PDB entry 1X3M | X-ray diffraction, 2.20 A resolution | chain A

# Chain A
Protein: Propionate kinase
Source organism: Salmonella typhimurium
Notes: EC 2.7.2.-
UniProt: O06961 (TDCD_SALTY); residues 2-402 here = UniProt positions 2-402
Amino-acid sequence (415 residues; numbered -12 to 402; the number before each row is that of its first residue; numbers below 1 keep their minus sign (Met-12 is residue -12)):
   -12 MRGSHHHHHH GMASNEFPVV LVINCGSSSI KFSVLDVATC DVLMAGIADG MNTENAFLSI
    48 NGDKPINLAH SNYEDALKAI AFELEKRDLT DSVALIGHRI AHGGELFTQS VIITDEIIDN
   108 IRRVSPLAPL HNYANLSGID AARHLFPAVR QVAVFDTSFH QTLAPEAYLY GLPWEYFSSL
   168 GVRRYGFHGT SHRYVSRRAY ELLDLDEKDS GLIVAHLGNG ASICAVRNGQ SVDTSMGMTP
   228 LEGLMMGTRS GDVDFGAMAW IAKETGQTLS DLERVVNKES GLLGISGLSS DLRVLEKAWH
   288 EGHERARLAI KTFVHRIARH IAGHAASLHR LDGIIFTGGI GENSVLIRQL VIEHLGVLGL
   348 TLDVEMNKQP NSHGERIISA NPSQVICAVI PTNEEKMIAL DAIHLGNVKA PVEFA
Unresolved in the structure: -12 to 3, 398-402
Differences from the reference sequence: expression tag (-12 to 1)
Residues lining bound ligands: ADP (adenosine-5'-diphosphate): His203, Gly205, Asn206, Ser277, Asp278, Leu279, Arg280, Glu283, Gly325, Gly326, Ile327, Asn330, Ser331, Thr379, Glu381
Swiss-Prot annotation at these positions:
  - active site: Asp143 (Proton donor/acceptor)
  - binding site (ATP): Asn11, Lys18, His175, His203 to Gly207, Asp278 to Arg280, Gly326 to Asn330
  - binding site (Mg(2+)): Asn11, Glu381
  - binding site (substrate): Arg86
  - site (Transition state stabilizer): His175, Arg236

# Overview
Ligands of chain A: ADP. UniProt lists active-site residue Asp143, 16 ATP-binding residues, Mg2+-binding
residues Asn11 and Glu381 and substrate-binding residue Arg86.
Chain A is Propionate kinase (Salmonella typhimurium); the structure, Crystal structure of ADP bound
Propionate kinase (TdcD) from Salmonella typhimurium, was determined by X-ray diffraction together with 1X3N
from the same study.
